7U46 - chains B and I of the 11 polymer chains in the assembly; structure by electron microscopy, 2.68 A resolution.

Chain B:
Protein: Histone H4
Source organism: Homo sapiens
UniProt: P62805 (H4_HUMAN); residues 0-102 here correspond to UniProt positions 1-103 (UniProt number = residue number + 1)
Amino-acid sequence (103 residues; each row starts with the number of its first residue; numbering starts at 0):
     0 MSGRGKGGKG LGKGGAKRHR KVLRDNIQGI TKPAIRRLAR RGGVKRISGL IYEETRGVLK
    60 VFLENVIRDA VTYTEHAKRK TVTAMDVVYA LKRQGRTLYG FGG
Disordered / not traced: 0-22, 102

Chain I:
Molecule: 147-nt DNA strand
Sequence (147 nucleotides; numbered -73 to 73; the number before each row is that of its first residue; numbers below 1 keep their minus sign (DA-73 is residue -73)):
   -73 ATCAATATCC ACCTGCAGAT ACTACCAAAA GTGTATTTGG AAACTGCTCC ATCAAAAGGC
   -13 ATGTTCAGCT GGAATCCAGC TGAACATGCC TTTTGATGGA GCAGTTTCCA AATACACTTT
    47 TGGTAGTATC TGCAGGTGGA TATTGAT
Disordered / not traced: -73, 73

How chain B and chain I interact:
Residue-residue contacts (11; chain B residue first):
  Arg45(B) with DT7(I), sugar contact; DG8(I), phosphate contact
  Ile46(B) with DT7(I), sugar contact; DG8(I), hydrogen bond to the phosphate
  Ser47(B) with DT7(I), phosphate contact
  Gly48(B) with DT7(I), phosphate contact
  Arg78(B) with DG27(I), phosphate contact
  Lys79(B) with DA26(I), phosphate contact; DG27(I), hydrogen bond to the phosphate
  Thr80(B) with DA26(I), phosphate contact; DG27(I), hydrogen bond to the phosphate
Interface residues without a listed pair, chain B (9 interface residues in all): Arg39, Lys44
Interface residues without a listed pair, chain I (6 interface residues in all): DA9, DC28

Overview:
Chain B and chain I form an interface of 9 and 6 residues respectively; the contacts include 3 hydrogen bonds.
Among the polar pairs are Ile46(B)-DG8(I), Lys79(B)-DG27(I) and Thr80(B)-DG27(I).
Here chain B is Histone H4 (Homo sapiens) and chain I is a 147-nt DNA strand. Entry 7U46 (Cryo-EM structure of
CENP-A nucleosome (palindromic alpha satellite DNA) in complex with CENP-N) was determined by electron
microscopy, deposited together with 7U4D and 7U47.
